9HVW - chains A and D of the 8 polymer chains in the assembly; structure by electron microscopy, 3.10 A resolution.

Chain A:
Protein: Fusion glycoprotein F0
From: human respiratory syncytial virus
UniProt: P03420 (FUS_HRSVA); residue numbers follow UniProt; this construct covers 26-105
Sequence (80 residues; numbered 26 to 105; the number before each row is that of its first residue):
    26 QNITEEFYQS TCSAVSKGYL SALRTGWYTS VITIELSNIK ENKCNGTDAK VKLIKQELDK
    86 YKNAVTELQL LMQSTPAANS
Not modelled in the structure: 26, 66-78, 98-105
Sequence notes: variant Ala102 (Pro in P03420); conflict Ala103 (Thr in P03420), Ser105 (Asn in P03420)
Swiss-Prot annotation at these positions:
  - glycosylation (N-linked (GlcNAc...) asparagine): Asn27, Asn70
  - mutagenesis: Cys37 (C37S: Impairs translation or folding of the F protein), Cys69 (C69S: Impairs translation or folding of the F protein)

Chain D:
Protein: Fusion glycoprotein F1, Probable N-acetylmuramidase
From: human respiratory syncytial virus
Notes: EC 3.2.1.17
UniProt: chimeric construct of P03420, A2RHZ5: residues 137-515 from P03420 (FUS_HRSVA) positions 137-515 (same numbers); residues 547-647 from A2RHZ5 positions 220-320 (UniProt number = residue number - 327)
Sequence (511 residues; each row starts with the number of its first residue):
   137 FLGFLLGVGS AIASGIAVSK VLHLEGEVNK IKSALLSTNK AVVSLSNGVS VLTSKVLDLK
   197 NYIDKQLLPI VNKQSCSISN IETVIEFQQK NNRLLEITRE FSVNAGVTTP VSTYMLTNSE
   257 LLSLINDMPI TNDQKKLMSN NVQIVRQQSY SIMSIIKEEV LAYVVQLPLY GVIDTPCWKL
   317 HTSPLCTTNT KEGSNICLTR TDRGWYCDNA GSVSFFPQAE TCKVQSNRVF CDTMNSLTLP
   377 SEVNLCNIDI FNPKYDCKIM TSKTDVSSSV ITSLGAIVSC YGKTKCTASN KNRGIIKTFS
   437 NGCDYVSNKG VDTVSVGNTL YYVNKQEGKS LYVKGEPIIN FYDPLVFPSD EFDASISQVN
   497 EKINQSLAFI RKSDELLHNL IKRMKQIEDK IEEIESKQKK IENEIARIKK GNTNSGGSTT
   557 TITNNNSGTN SSSTTYTVKS GDTLWGISQR YGISVAQIQS ANNLKSTIIY IGQKLVLTGS
   617 ASSTNSGGSN NSASTTPTTS VTPAKPTSQT T
Not modelled in the structure: 137-216, 325-330, 469-647
Sequence notes: conflict Ile152 (Val in P03420), Val379 (Ile in P03420), Ile384 (Val in P03420), Val447 (Met in P03420); linker (516-546)
Swiss-Prot annotation at these positions:
  - region: Phe137 to Val157 (Fusion peptide)
  - glycosylation: Asn500 (N-linked (GlcNAc...) asparagine)
Cystine bridges: Cys313-Cys343, Cys322-Cys333, Cys358-Cys367, Cys382-Cys393, Cys416-Cys422

How chain A and chain D interact:
Contacting residue pairs (146):
  Asn27(A) - Asn363(D)  hydrogen bond
  Ile28(A) - Ser362(D)
  Ile28(A) - Leu410(D)  hydrophobic
  Glu30(A) - Thr408(D)  hydrogen bond
  Glu30(A) - Ser409(D)
  Glu30(A) - Leu410(D)  hydrogen bond (side chain-backbone)
  Glu30(A) - Tyr441(D)  hydrogen bond
  Phe32(A) - Ile413(D)  hydrophobic
  Phe32(A) - Cys439(D)  hydrophobic
  Phe32(A) - Asp440(D)
  Phe32(A) - Tyr441(D)  hydrophobic
  Tyr33(A) - Asn383(D)
  Gln34(A) - Leu321(D)
  Gln34(A) - Cys439(D)
  Ser35(A) - Leu321(D)
  Ser35(A) - Ile384(D)
  Ser35(A) - Ile386(D)
  Thr36(A) - Arg336(D)
  Thr36(A) - Cys382(D)
  Thr36(A) - Asn383(D)
  Cys37(A) - Thr318(D)
  Cys37(A) - Ser319(D)  hydrogen bond (backbone-backbone)
  Cys37(A) - Pro320(D)  hydrogen bond (side chain-backbone)
  Cys37(A) - Leu321(D)  hydrophobic
  Cys37(A) - Ile413(D)  hydrophobic
  Cys37(A) - Ser415(D)
  Cys37(A) - Cys439(D)  disulfide
  Ser38(A) - His317(D)
  Ser38(A) - Arg336(D)
  Ser38(A) - Asn383(D)
  Ala39(A) - Lys315(D)
  Ala39(A) - Leu316(D)
  Ala39(A) - His317(D)  hydrogen bond (backbone-backbone)
  Ala39(A) - Ile413(D)  hydrophobic
  Val40(A) - Trp314(D)
  Val40(A) - Lys315(D)
  Val40(A) - Leu316(D)  hydrophobic
  Val40(A) - Asn383(D)
  Ser41(A) - Trp314(D)
  Ser41(A) - Lys315(D)  hydrogen bond (backbone-backbone)
  Ser41(A) - His317(D)
  Ser41(A) - Ser409(D)
  Gly43(A) - Asn363(D)
  Tyr44(A) - Thr311(D)
  Tyr44(A) - Pro312(D)
  Tyr44(A) - Cys313(D)  hydrogen bond (backbone-backbone)
  Tyr44(A) - Trp341(D)  hydrophobic
  Tyr44(A) - Asn363(D)
  Tyr44(A) - Val365(D)  hydrophobic
  Leu45(A) - Thr311(D)
  Leu45(A) - Asn363(D)  hydrogen bond (backbone-backbone)
  Leu45(A) - Arg364(D)
  Leu45(A) - Val365(D)  hydrogen bond (backbone-backbone)
  Ser46(A) - Val308(D)
  Ser46(A) - Ile309(D)
  Ser46(A) - Asp310(D)  hydrogen bond (backbone-backbone)
  Ser46(A) - Thr311(D)  hydrogen bond (backbone-backbone)
  Ser46(A) - Cys313(D)
  Ser46(A) - Arg364(D)  hydrogen bond (backbone-side chain)
  Ser46(A) - Val365(D)
  Ala47(A) - Tyr306(D)
  Ala47(A) - Val308(D)
  Ala47(A) - Ile309(D)  hydrophobic
  Ala47(A) - Val365(D)  hydrogen bond (backbone-backbone)
  Ala47(A) - Phe366(D)
  Ala47(A) - Cys367(D)  hydrogen bond (backbone-backbone)
  Leu48(A) - Tyr306(D)
  Leu48(A) - Gly307(D)  hydrogen bond (backbone-backbone)
  Leu48(A) - Val308(D)  hydrogen bond (backbone-backbone)
  Leu48(A) - Cys343(D)  hydrophobic
  Leu48(A) - Asn345(D)
  Leu48(A) - Phe352(D)  hydrophobic
  Leu48(A) - Cys367(D)
  Arg49(A) - Pro304(D)
  Arg49(A) - Leu305(D)
  Arg49(A) - Tyr306(D)
  Arg49(A) - Cys367(D)  hydrogen bond (backbone-backbone)
  Arg49(A) - Asp368(D)  salt bridge
  Arg49(A) - Thr369(D)  hydrogen bond (backbone-side chain)
  Arg49(A) - Met370(D)
  Thr50(A) - Leu305(D)  hydrogen bond (side chain-backbone)
  Thr50(A) - Tyr306(D)
  Thr50(A) - Gly307(D)  hydrogen bond (side chain-backbone)
  Thr50(A) - Thr369(D)
  Gly51(A) - Leu303(D)
  Gly51(A) - Pro304(D)
  Gly51(A) - Leu305(D)  hydrogen bond (backbone-backbone)
  Trp52(A) - Gln284(D)
  Trp52(A) - Tyr286(D)  hydrophobic
  Trp52(A) - Gln302(D)
  Trp52(A) - Leu303(D)
  Tyr53(A) - Leu260(D)
  Tyr53(A) - Asp263(D)  hydrogen bond
  Tyr53(A) - Met264(D)  hydrophobic
  Tyr53(A) - Val301(D)
  Tyr53(A) - Gln302(D)
  Tyr53(A) - Leu303(D)  hydrogen bond (backbone-backbone)
  Tyr53(A) - Leu305(D)  hydrophobic
  Thr54(A) - Val300(D)
  Thr54(A) - Val301(D)
  Ser55(A) - Leu260(D)
  Ser55(A) - Tyr299(D)
  Ser55(A) - Val300(D)
  Ser55(A) - Val301(D)  hydrogen bond (backbone-backbone)
  Val56(A) - Tyr299(D)
  Val56(A) - Val300(D)  hydrophobic
  Ile57(A) - Leu252(D)  hydrophobic
  Ile57(A) - Leu297(D)
  Ile57(A) - Ala298(D)
  Ile57(A) - Tyr299(D)  hydrogen bond (backbone-backbone)
  Ile57(A) - Val301(D)  hydrophobic
  Thr58(A) - Val296(D)
  Thr58(A) - Leu297(D)
  Ile59(A) - Arg229(D)
  Ile59(A) - Leu230(D)  hydrophobic
  Ile59(A) - Ile233(D)  hydrophobic
  Ile59(A) - Val296(D)
  Ile59(A) - Leu297(D)  hydrogen bond (backbone-backbone)
  Ile59(A) - Tyr299(D)
  Glu60(A) - Leu230(D)
  Glu60(A) - Glu295(D)
  Leu61(A) - Phe223(D)  hydrophobic
  Leu61(A) - Asn227(D)
  Leu61(A) - Leu230(D)  hydrophobic
  Leu61(A) - Glu294(D)
  Leu61(A) - Glu295(D)  hydrogen bond (backbone-backbone)
  Ser62(A) - Asn227(D)  hydrogen bond (backbone-side chain)
  Ile64(A) - Glu222(D)
  Ile64(A) - Phe223(D)  hydrophobic
  Ile79(A) - Thr219(D)
  Ile79(A) - Val220(D)  hydrophobic
  Glu82(A) - Val220(D)
  Glu82(A) - Gln224(D)  hydrogen bond
  Lys85(A) - Gln224(D)
  Tyr86(A) - Leu230(D)
  Tyr86(A) - Glu294(D)  hydrogen bond (side chain-backbone)
  Lys87(A) - Glu294(D)  salt bridge
  Val90(A) - Lys293(D)
  Val90(A) - Glu294(D)
  Leu93(A) - Phe237(D)
  Leu93(A) - Met289(D)  hydrophobic
  Leu93(A) - Ile292(D)
  Gln94(A) - Ile292(D)  hydrogen bond (side chain-backbone)
  Gln94(A) - Lys293(D)
  Met97(A) - Ser290(D)
  Met97(A) - Ile292(D)  hydrophobic
Also at the interface, not in a pair above, chain A (48 interface residues in all): Lys42, Asn63, Leu83, Ala89, Leu96
Also at the interface, not in a pair above, chain D (86 interface residues in all): Ile217, Leu231, Thr234, Ser238, Ala241, Gly242, Met251, Leu273, Ser285, Ser350, Val360, Asp385
Disulfides between the chains: Cys37(A)-Cys439(D)
Interface features reported in the paper:
  - pairs named by the authors: Cys37(A)-Cys439(D) (covalent link)

Overview:
The interface between chain A and chain D involves 48 residues on one side and 86 on the other, with 1
disulfide bond, 33 hydrogen bonds and 2 salt bridges. Among the polar pairs are Arg49(A)-Asp368(D),
Lys87(A)-Glu294(D) and Asn27(A)-Asn363(D). The paper describes a contact between Cys37(A) and Cys439(D).
Chain A is Fusion glycoprotein F0 and chain D is Fusion glycoprotein F1, Probable N-acetylmuramidase, both
from human respiratory syncytial virus; the structure, Respiratory Syncytial Virus Fusion protein in the
postfusion conformation in complex with monoclonal antibody 131-2a Fab, was determined by electron microscopy.
